PDB entry 6ZXX | X-ray diffraction, 1.99 A resolution | chain A

Chain A:
Protein: Oxidoreductase, NAD-binding/iron-sulfur cluster-binding protein
From: Nitratireductor pacificus pht-3B
Reference sequence: K2MB66 (K2MB66_9RHIZ); residues 1-698 here = UniProt positions 1-698
Amino-acid sequence (725 residues; each row starts with the number of its first residue; numbers below 1 keep their minus sign (Met-26 is residue -26)):
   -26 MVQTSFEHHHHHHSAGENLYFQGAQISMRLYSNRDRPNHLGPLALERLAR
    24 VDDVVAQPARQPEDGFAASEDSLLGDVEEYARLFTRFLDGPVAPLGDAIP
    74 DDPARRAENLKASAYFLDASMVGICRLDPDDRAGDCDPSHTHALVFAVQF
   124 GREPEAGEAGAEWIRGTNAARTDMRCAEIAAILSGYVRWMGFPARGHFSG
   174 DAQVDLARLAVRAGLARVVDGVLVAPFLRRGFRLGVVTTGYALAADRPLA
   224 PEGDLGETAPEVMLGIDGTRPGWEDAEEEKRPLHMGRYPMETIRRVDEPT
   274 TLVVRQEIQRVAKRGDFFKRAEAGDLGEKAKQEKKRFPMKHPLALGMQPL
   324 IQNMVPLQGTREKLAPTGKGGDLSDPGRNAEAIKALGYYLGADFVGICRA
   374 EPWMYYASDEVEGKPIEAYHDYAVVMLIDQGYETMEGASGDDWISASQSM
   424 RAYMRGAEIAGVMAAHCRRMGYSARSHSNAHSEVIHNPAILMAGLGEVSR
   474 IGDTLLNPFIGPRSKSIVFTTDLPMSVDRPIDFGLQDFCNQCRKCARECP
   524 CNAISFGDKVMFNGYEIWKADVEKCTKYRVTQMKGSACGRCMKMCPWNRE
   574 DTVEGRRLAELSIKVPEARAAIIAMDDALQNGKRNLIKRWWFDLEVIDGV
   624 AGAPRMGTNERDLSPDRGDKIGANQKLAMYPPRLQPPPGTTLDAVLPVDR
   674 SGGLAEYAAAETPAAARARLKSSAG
Unresolved in the structure: -26 to -3, 698
Differences from the reference sequence: initiating methionine (-26); expression tag (-25 to 0)
Bound ions: 4Fe-4S cluster Fe site 1: Cys512, Cys515, Cys518, Cys568; 4Fe-4S cluster Fe site 2: Cys522, Cys548, Cys561, Cys564; Na+ near Asn571 (its only coordinating residue here)
Residues lining bound ligands:
  - cobalamin (B12): Val276, Val284, Gly288, Asp289, Phe290, Phe291, Trp376, Tyr379, Gln403, Ser422, Tyr426, Asn452, Ser455, Val457, Ile458, His459, Asn460, Pro461, Ile463, Leu464, Val471, Ile474, Gly475, Asp476, Thr477, Leu478, Pro485, Ser487, Lys488, Ser489, Ile527, Phe535, Tyr538, Ile540, Lys542, Ala543, Val545, Cys548, Thr549, Arg552, Cys561, Gly562, Cys564, Met565, Gln658
  - 3 bromo 4 hydroxybenzoic acid / 3,5-bis(bromanyl)-4-oxidanyl-benzoic acid: Phe291, Phe310, Pro311, Ala419, Ser422, Met423, Tyr426, Asn452, Lys488, Arg552, Ala560
  - 4Fe-4S cluster (SF4), molecule 1: Ser472, Arg473, Ile474, Leu479, Phe511, Cys512, Cys515, Arg516, Lys517, Cys518, Cys568, Pro569, Trp570
  - 4Fe-4S cluster (SF4), molecule 2: Cys522, Pro523, Cys524, Ala526, Ile527, Cys548, Tyr551, Arg552, Cys561, Gly562, Arg563, Cys564
Reported in the primary citation:
  - conformationally variable residues (side-chain flip): Phe291, Asn452
  - binding site for 3,5-bis(bromanyl)-4-oxidanyl-benzoic acid: Phe310, Pro311, Ala419, Ser422, Met423, Tyr426, Lys488, Arg552
  - catalytic residues: Tyr426
  - catalytic residues: Lys488 (citing earlier work)
  - binding site for 3 bromo 4 hydroxybenzoic acid: Ser422
  - mutagenesis - A419M: decreased catalytic activity on 35-DB-4-OH
  - mutagenesis - A419M: unchanged catalytic activity on 3-B-4-OH
  - mutagenesis - A419M: decreased catalytic activity on 35-DC-4-OH
  - mutagenesis - A419M: decreased catalytic activity on 3-C-4-OH

Overview:
Chain A binds 4Fe-4S cluster, cobalamin and 3 bromo 4 hydroxybenzoic acid /
3,5-bis(bromanyl)-4-oxidanyl-benzoic acid. Cys512, Cys515, Cys518 and Cys568 form the 4Fe-4S cluster Fe site
1. Cys522, Cys548, Cys561 and Cys564 form the 4Fe-4S cluster Fe site 2. The paper reports catalytic residues
Tyr426 and Lys488; A419M reduces catalytic activity on 35-DB-4-OH.
Chain A is Oxidoreductase, NAD-binding/iron-sulfur cluster-binding protein (Nitratireductor pacificus pht-3B);
the structure, Catabolic reductive dehalogenase NpRdhA, N-terminally tagged, was determined by X-ray
diffraction together with 6ZXU, 6ZY0 and 6ZY1 from the same study.
